PDB entry 8DZS | electron microscopy, 2.65 A resolution | chains B and C of the 5 polymer chains in the assembly

Chain B:
Molecule: Guanine nucleotide-binding protein G(z) subunit alpha
Source organism: Homo sapiens
UniProt: P19086 (GNAZ_HUMAN); residue numbers follow UniProt; this construct covers 30-233, 240-355
Chain sequence (349 residues; numbered 1 to 355; 6 numbers in that range are skipped by the numbering (no residue carries them; nothing is unmodelled there); the number before each row is that of its first residue):
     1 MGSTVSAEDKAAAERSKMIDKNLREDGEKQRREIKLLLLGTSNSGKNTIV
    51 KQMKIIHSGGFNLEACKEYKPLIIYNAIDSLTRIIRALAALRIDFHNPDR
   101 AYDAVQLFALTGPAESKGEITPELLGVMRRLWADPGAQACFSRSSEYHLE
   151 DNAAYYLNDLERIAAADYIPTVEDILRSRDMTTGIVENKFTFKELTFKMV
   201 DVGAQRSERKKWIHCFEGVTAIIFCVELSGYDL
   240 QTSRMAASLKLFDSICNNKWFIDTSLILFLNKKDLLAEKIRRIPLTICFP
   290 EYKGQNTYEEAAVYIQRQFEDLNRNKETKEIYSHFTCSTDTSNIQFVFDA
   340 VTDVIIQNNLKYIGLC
Unresolved in the structure: 1-4, 55-182, 280-283, 287-288
Differences from the reference sequence: initiating methionine (1); expression tag (2-29); conflict Asn47 (Ser in P19086), Ala204 (Gly in P19086), Ala246 (Glu in P19086), Lys249 (Arg in P19086), Lys258 (Asn in P19086), Asp262 (Asn in P19086), Ser327 (Ala in P19086)
Curated features (UniProtKB/Swiss-Prot):
  - region: Lys35 to Lys46, Thr48 (G1 motif), Asp174 to Thr182 (G2 motif), Phe197 to Gly203, Gln205, Arg206 (G3 motif), Ile266 to Asp273 (G4 motif), Thr325, Cys326, Thr328 to Thr330 (G5 motif)
  - binding site (GTP): Leu176 to Thr182, Asp201 to Gly203, Gln205, Asn270 to Asp273
  - binding site (Mg(2+)): Thr182
  - modified residue: Arg179 (ADP-ribosylarginine)
From the paper describing this entry:
  - mutagenesis - I352A: decreased signaling with Kappa-type opioid receptor

Chain C:
Molecule: Guanine nucleotide-binding protein G(I)/G(S)/G(T) subunit beta-1
Source organism: Homo sapiens
UniProt: P62873 (GBB1_HUMAN); numbering as in UniProt (aligned over 2-340)
Chain sequence (339 residues; row label = number of the first residue in the row):
     2 SELDQLRQEAEQLKNQIRDARKACADATLSQITNNIDPVGRIQMRTRRTL
    52 RGHLAKIYAMHWGTDSRLLVSASQDGKLIIWDSYTTNKVHAIPLRSSWVM
   102 TCAYAPSGNYVACGGLDNICSIYNLKTREGNVRVSRELAGHTGYLSCCRF
   152 LDDNQIVTSSGDTTCALWDIETGQQTTTFTGHTGDVMSLSLAPDTRLFVS
   202 GACDASAKLWDVREGMCRQTFTGHESDINAICFFPNGNAFATGSDDATCR
   252 LFDLRADQELMTYSHDNIICGITSVSFSKSGRLLLAGYDDFNCNVWDALK
   302 ADRAGVLAGHDNRVSCLGVTDDGMAVATGSWDSFLKIWN
Unresolved in the structure: 2
Curated features (UniProtKB/Swiss-Prot):
  - modified residue: Ser2 (N-acetylserine), His266 (Phosphohistidine)
  - natural variant: Leu30 (L30F: In MRD42; uncertain significance), Arg52 (R52G: In MRD42), Gly64 (G64V: In MRD42), Asp76 (D76E: In MRD42; D76G: In MRD42), Gly77 (G77S: In MRD42), Lys78 (K78R: In MRD42), Ile80 (I80N: In MRD42; I80T: In MRD42), His91 (H91R: In MRD42; uncertain significance), Ala92 (A92T: In MRD42), Pro94 (P94S: In MRD42), Leu95 (L95P: In MRD42), Arg96 (R96L: In MRD42), 5 further natural variant entries in UniProt

Chain B / chain C interface:
Pairs across the interface (44):
  Ala13(B) with Asn88(C)
  Arg15(B) with Val90(C); His91(C)
  Ser16(B) with Asn88(C); Lys89(C), hydrogen bond (side chain-backbone)
  Ile19(B) with Lys89(C); Ala92(C), hydrophobic
  Asp20(B) with Lys89(C), salt bridge
  Leu23(B) with Gly53(C); Lys78(C); Ile80(C), hydrophobic; Lys89(C)
  Gly27(B) with Leu55(C)
  Gly184(B) with Asn119(C)
  Ile185(B) with Trp99(C); Leu117(C)
  Glu187(B) with Trp99(C), hydrogen bond
  Val200(B) with Trp99(C), hydrophobic
  Gln205(B) with Leu117(C), hydrogen bond (side chain-backbone); Asn119(C), hydrogen bond; Tyr145(C)
  Ser207(B) with Gly144(C); Tyr145(C); Gly162(C), hydrogen bond (side chain-backbone); Asp186(C)
  Glu208(B) with Asp186(C), hydrogen bond (backbone-side chain)
  Lys211(B) with Tyr145(C); Met188(C); Cys204(C); Asp228(C); Asn230(C), hydrogen bond; Asp246(C), salt bridge
  Trp212(B) with Leu117(C), hydrophobic; Tyr145(C)
  His214(B) with Tyr59(C), hydrogen bond (backbone-side chain)
  Cys215(B) with Tyr59(C); Gln75(C); Trp99(C); Met101(C), hydrophobic
  Phe216(B) with Trp99(C), hydrophobic
  Glu217(B) with Lys57(C), salt bridge; Trp332(C)
  Trp259(B) with Arg314(C); Trp332(C), hydrophobic
Other interface residues (no listed pair), chain B (27 interface residues in all): Ala12, Asp26, Lys35, Thr183, Ala204, Arg206
Other interface residues (no listed pair), chain C (32 interface residues in all): Arg52, Thr87, Asp118, Thr143, Asp163

Overview:
27 residues of chain B face 32 of chain C across their interface, with 8 hydrogen bonds and 3 salt bridges.
Among the polar pairs are Asp20(B)-Lys89(C), Lys211(B)-Asp246(C) and Glu217(B)-Lys57(C). Curated annotation
(UniProt) lists 15 GTP-binding residues and Mg2+-binding residue Thr182(B) on chain B. From the paper: I352A
of chain B reduces signaling with Kappa-type opioid receptor.
Here chain B is Guanine nucleotide-binding protein G(z) subunit alpha and chain C is Guanine
nucleotide-binding protein G(I)/G(S)/G(T) subunit beta-1, both from Homo sapiens. Entry 8DZS (GR89,696 bound
Kappa Opioid Receptor in complex with Gz) was determined by electron microscopy, deposited together with 8DZP,
8DZQ and 8DZR.
